Entry 8HLD (electron microscopy, 2.80 A resolution); this record covers chains A and H of the 9 polymer chains in the assembly.

== Chain A ==
Molecule: Spike glycoprotein
From: Severe acute respiratory syndrome coronavirus 2
Reference sequence: P0DTC2 (SPIKE_SARS2); numbering as in UniProt (aligned over 1-1273)
Chain sequence (1283 residues; numbered 1 to 1283; the number before each row is that of its first residue):
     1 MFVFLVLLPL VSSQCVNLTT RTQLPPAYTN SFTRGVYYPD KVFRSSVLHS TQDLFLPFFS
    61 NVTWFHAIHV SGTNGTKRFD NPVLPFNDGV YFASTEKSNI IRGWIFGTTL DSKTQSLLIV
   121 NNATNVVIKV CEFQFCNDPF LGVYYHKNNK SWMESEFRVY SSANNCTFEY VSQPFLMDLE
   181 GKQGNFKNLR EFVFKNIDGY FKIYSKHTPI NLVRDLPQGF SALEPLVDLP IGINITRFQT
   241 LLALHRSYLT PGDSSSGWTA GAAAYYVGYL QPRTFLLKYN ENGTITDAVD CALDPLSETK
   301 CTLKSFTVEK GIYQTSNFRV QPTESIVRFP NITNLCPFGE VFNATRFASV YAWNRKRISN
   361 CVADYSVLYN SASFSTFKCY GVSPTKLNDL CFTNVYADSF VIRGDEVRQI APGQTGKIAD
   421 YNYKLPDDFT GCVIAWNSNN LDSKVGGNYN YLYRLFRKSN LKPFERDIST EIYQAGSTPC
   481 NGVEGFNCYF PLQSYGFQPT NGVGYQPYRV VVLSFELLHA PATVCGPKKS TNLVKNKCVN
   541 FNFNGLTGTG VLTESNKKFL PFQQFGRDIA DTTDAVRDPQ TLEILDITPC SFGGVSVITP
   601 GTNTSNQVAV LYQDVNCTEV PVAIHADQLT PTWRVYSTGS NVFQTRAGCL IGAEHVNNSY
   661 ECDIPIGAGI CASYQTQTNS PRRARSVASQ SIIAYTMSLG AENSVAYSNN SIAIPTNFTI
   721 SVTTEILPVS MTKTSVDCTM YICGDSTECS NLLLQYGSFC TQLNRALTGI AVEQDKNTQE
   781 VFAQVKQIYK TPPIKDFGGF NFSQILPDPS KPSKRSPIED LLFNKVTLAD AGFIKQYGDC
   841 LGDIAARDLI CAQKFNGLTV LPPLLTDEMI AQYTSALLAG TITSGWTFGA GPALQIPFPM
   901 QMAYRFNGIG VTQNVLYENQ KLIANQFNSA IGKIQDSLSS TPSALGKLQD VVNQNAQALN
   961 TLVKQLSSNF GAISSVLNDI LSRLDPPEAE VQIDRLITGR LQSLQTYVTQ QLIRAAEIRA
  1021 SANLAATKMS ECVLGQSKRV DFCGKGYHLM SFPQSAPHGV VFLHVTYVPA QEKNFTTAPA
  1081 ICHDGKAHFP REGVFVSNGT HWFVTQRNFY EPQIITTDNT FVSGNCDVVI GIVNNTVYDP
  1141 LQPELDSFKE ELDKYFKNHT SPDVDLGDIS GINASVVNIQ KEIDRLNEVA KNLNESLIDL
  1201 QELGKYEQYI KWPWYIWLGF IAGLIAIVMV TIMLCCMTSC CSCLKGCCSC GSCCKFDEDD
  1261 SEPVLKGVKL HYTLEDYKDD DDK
Disordered / not traced: 1-13, 622-639, 677-689, 827-853, 941-943, 1147-1283
Construct notes: engineered mutation Pro817 (Phe in P0DTC2), Pro892 (Ala in P0DTC2), Pro899 (Ala in P0DTC2), Pro942 (Ala in P0DTC2), Pro986 (Lys in P0DTC2), Pro987 (Val in P0DTC2); expression tag (1274-1283)
UniProt features mapped onto this chain:
  - region: Asn280 to Cys301 (Putative superantigen), Arg403 to Asp405 (Integrin-binding motif), Asn448 to Phe456 (Immunodominant HLA epitope recognized by the CD8+), Pro681 to Ala684 (Putative superantigen), Ser816 to Tyr837 (Fusion peptide 1), Lys835 to Phe855 (Fusion peptide 2), Asp1163 to Glu1202 (Heptad repeat 2)
  - motif: Met1237 to Cys1241 (Binding to host endocytosis trafficking protein SNX27), Asp1257 to Glu1262 (Diacidic ER export motif (host COPII)), Ser1261 to Gly1267 (Binding to host plasma membrane localising/FERM domain proteins), Lys1269 to Thr1273 (KxHxx, ER retrieval signal (COPI))
  - site (Cleavage): Arg685, Ser686, Arg815, Ser816
  - lipidation (S-palmitoyl cysteine): Cys1235, Cys1236, Cys1240, Cys1241, Cys1243, Cys1247, Cys1248, Cys1250, Cys1253, Cys1254
  - glycosylation: Asn17 (N-linked (GlcNAc...) (complex) asparagine), Asn61 (N-linked (GlcNAc...) (hybrid) asparagine), Asn74 (N-linked (GlcNAc...) (complex) asparagine), Asn122 (N-linked (GlcNAc...) (hybrid) asparagine), Asn149 (N-linked (GlcNAc...) (complex) asparagine), Asn165 (N-linked (GlcNAc...) (complex) asparagine), Asn234 (N-linked (GlcNAc...) (high mannose) asparagine), Asn282 (N-linked (GlcNAc...) (complex) asparagine), Thr323 (O-linked (GalNAc) threonine), Ser325 (O-linked (HexNAc...) serine), Asn331 (N-linked (GlcNAc...) (complex) asparagine), Asn343 (N-linked (GlcNAc...) (complex) asparagine), Asn603 (N-linked (GlcNAc...) (hybrid) asparagine), Asn616 (N-linked (GlcNAc...) (complex) asparagine), Asn657 (N-linked (GlcNAc...) (complex) asparagine), Thr676 (O-linked (GlcNAc...) threonine), Thr678 (O-linked (GlcNAc...) threonine), Asn709 (N-linked (GlcNAc...) (high mannose) asparagine), Asn717 (N-linked (GlcNAc...) (hybrid) asparagine), Asn801 (N-linked (GlcNAc...) (hybrid) asparagine) and 6 more in UniProt
  - natural variant: Leu5 (L5F: In strain: Iota/B.1.526), Ser13 (S13I: In strain: Epsilon/B.1.427/B.1.429), Leu18 (L18F: In strain: Beta/B.1.351, Gamma/P.1 and 1 more), Thr19 (T19I: In strain: Omicron/BQ.1.1, Omicron/XBB.1.5 and 1 more; T19R: In strain: Delta/B.1.617.2, Omicron/BA.2 and 4 more), Thr20 (T20N: In strain: Gamma/P.1), Leu24 to Ala27 (sequence variant, change not given here; In strain: Omicron/BA.2, Omicron/BA.2.12.1 and 6 more), Pro26 (P26S: In strain: Gamma/P.1), Gln52 (Q52H: In strain: Omicron/EG.5.1), Ala67 (A67V: In strain: Eta/B.1.525, Omicron/BA.1), His69 to Val70 (deletion: In strain: Alpha/B.1.1.7, Eta/B.1.525 and 5 more), Gly75 (G75V: In strain: Lambda/C.37), Thr76 (T76I: In strain: Lambda/C.37), 83 further natural variant entries in UniProt
  - mutagenesis: His69 to Val70 (Increased incorporation of cleaved spike into virions), Asn121 (N121Q: Partial loss of biliverdin affinity), Arg190 (R190K: Partial loss of biliverdin affinity), Asn234 (N234Q: Increased resistance to neutralizing antibodies), Asn331 (N331Q: Reduced viral infectivity), Asn343 (N343Q: Reduced viral infectivity), Leu452 (L452R: Increased resistance to neutralizing antibodies. Decreases HLA binding to NF9 epitope. Increased binding affinity to human ACE2), Tyr453 (Y453F: Decreased HLA binding to NF9 epitope. Increased binding affinity to human ACE2), Ala475 (A475V: Increased resistance to neutralizing antibodies), Val483 (V483A: Increased resistance to neutralizing antibodies), Glu484 (E484D: Increased replication in human TMEM106B overexpressing cells), Phe490 (F490L: Increased resistance to neutralizing antibodies and human covalescent sera neutralization), 16 further mutagenesis entries in UniProt
Disulfides: Cys15-Cys136, Cys131-Cys166, Cys336-Cys361, Cys379-Cys432, Cys391-Cys525, Cys480-Cys488, Cys538-Cys590, Cys617-Cys649, Cys662-Cys671, Cys738-Cys760, Cys743-Cys749, Cys1032-Cys1043, Cys1082-Cys1126
Covalent attachments: N-acetylglucosamine (NAG) linked to Asn17, Asn61, Asn122, Asn149, Asn165, Asn234, Asn282, Asn331, Asn343, Asn603, Asn616, Asn657, Asn709, Asn717, Asn801, Asn1074, Asn1098, Asn1134

== Chain H ==
Molecule: heavy chain of 26434
From: Homo sapiens
Chain sequence (271 residues; numbered -16 to 254; the number before each row is that of its first residue; numbers below 1 keep their minus sign (Met-16 is residue -16)):
   -16 MGWSCIILFL VATATGSQVQ LQQSGAEVKK PGASVKVSCK ASGYTFSRYG ISWVRQAPGQ
    44 GLEWMGWISA YKGNTNYAQK FQGRVTMTTD TSTSTAYMEL RSLRSDDTAV YYCARSPPDF
   104 LGWFDPWGQG TLVTVSSAST KGPSVFPLAP SSKSTSGGTA ALGCLVKDYF PEPVTVSWNS
   164 GALTSGVHTF PAVLQSSGLY SLSSVVTVPS SSLGTQTYIC NVNHKPSNTK VDKKVEPKSC
   224 DKTHTCPPCP APELLGGPSV FLFPQNPRTP S
Disordered / not traced: -16 to 0, 223-254
Disulfides: Cys22-Cys96, Cys147-Cys203

== Interface between chain A and chain H ==
Pairs across the interface - 14 pairs, chain A then chain H:
  Gln14(A) - Tyr54(H)  hydrogen bond (backbone-side chain)
  Tyr144(A) - Asp102(H)  hydrogen bond
  Trp152(A) - Phe103(H)  hydrophobic
  Arg246(A) - Asp102(H)  salt bridge
  Arg246(A) - Phe103(H)
  Tyr248(A) - Phe103(H)  hydrophobic
  Thr250(A) - Phe103(H)
  Pro251(A) - Pro100(H)
  Pro251(A) - Pro101(H)
  Pro251(A) - Trp106(H)
  Gly252(A) - Tyr32(H)
  Asp253(A) - Arg31(H)
  Asp253(A) - Pro101(H)
  Asp253(A) - Asp102(H)
Other interface residues (no listed pair), chain A (13 interface residues in all): Cys15, Phe157, Arg158, Leu249
Other interface residues (no listed pair), chain H (10 interface residues in all): Lys55, Arg98

== In short ==
The interface between chain A and chain H involves 13 residues on one side and 10 on the other, with 2
hydrogen bonds and 1 salt bridge. Among the polar pairs are Arg246(A)-Asp102(H), Gln14(A)-Tyr54(H) and
Tyr144(A)-Asp102(H).
Chain A is Spike glycoprotein (Severe acute respiratory syndrome coronavirus 2) and chain H is heavy chain of
26434 (Homo sapiens); the structure, S protein of SARS-CoV-2 in complex with 26434, was determined by electron
microscopy (same publication as 8HLC).
